Entry 6IFJ (X-ray diffraction, 2.40 A resolution); this record covers chains A and B of the 4 polymer chains in the assembly.

Chain A:
Protein: Immunoglobulin gamma-1 heavy chain
From: Homo sapiens
Reference sequence: P0DOX5 (IGG1_HUMAN); residues 216-447 here correspond to UniProt positions 218-449 (UniProt number = residue number + 2)
Amino-acid sequence (232 residues; each row starts with the number of its first residue):
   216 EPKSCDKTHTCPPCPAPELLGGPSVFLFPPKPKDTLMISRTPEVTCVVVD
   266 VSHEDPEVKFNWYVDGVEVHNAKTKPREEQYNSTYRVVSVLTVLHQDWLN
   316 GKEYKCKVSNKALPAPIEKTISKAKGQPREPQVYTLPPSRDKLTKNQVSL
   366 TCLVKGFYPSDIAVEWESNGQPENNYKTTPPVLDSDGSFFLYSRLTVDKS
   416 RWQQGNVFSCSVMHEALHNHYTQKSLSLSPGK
Not modelled in the structure: 216-235, 445-447
Sequence notes: engineered mutation Lys357 (Glu359 in P0DOX5), Arg409 (Lys411 in P0DOX5)
Cystine bridges: Cys261-Cys321, Cys367-Cys425
Covalently attached groups: glycan linked to Asn297
UniProt features mapped onto this chain:
  - glycosylation: Asn297 (N-linked (GlcNAc...) (complex) asparagine)

Chain B:
Protein: Immunoglobulin gamma-1 heavy chain
From: Homo sapiens
Reference sequence: P0DOX5 (IGG1_HUMAN); residues 216-447 here correspond to UniProt positions 218-449 (UniProt number = residue number + 2)
Amino-acid sequence (232 residues; each row starts with the number of its first residue):
   216 EPKSCDKTHTCPPCPAPELLGGPSVFLFPPKPKDTLMISRTPEVTCVVVD
   266 VSHEDPEVKFNWYVDGVEVHNAKTKPREEQYNSTYRVVSVLTVLHQDWLN
   316 GKEYKCKVSNKALPAPIEKTISKAKGQPREPQVYTLPPSRDELTKNQVSL
   366 TCLVEGFYPSDIAVEWESNGQPENNYKTTPPVLDSDGSFFLYSKLTVDKS
   416 RWQQGNVFSCSVMHEALHNHYTQKSLSLSPGK
Not modelled in the structure: 216-234, 445-447
Sequence notes: engineered mutation Glu370 (Lys372 in P0DOX5)
Cystine bridges: Cys261-Cys321, Cys367-Cys425
Covalently attached groups: glycan linked to Asn297
UniProt features mapped onto this chain:
  - glycosylation: Asn297 (N-linked (GlcNAc...) (complex) asparagine)

Interface between chain A and chain B:
Contacting residue pairs (45):
  Tyr349(A) - Ser354(B)
  Tyr349(A) - Asp356(B)
  Tyr349(A) - Glu357(B)
  Tyr349(A) - Lys360(B)
  Leu351(A) - Ser354(B)
  Leu351(A) - Thr366(B)
  Pro352(A) - Leu351(B)
  Ser354(A) - Tyr349(B)
  Asp356(A) - Tyr349(B)
  Lys357(A) - Tyr349(B)
  Lys357(A) - Glu370(B)
  Lys360(A) - Tyr349(B)
  Ser364(A) - Leu368(B)
  Ser364(A) - Glu370(B)  hydrogen bond
  Thr366(A) - Leu351(B)
  Thr366(A) - Tyr407(B)  hydrogen bond
  Leu368(A) - Ser364(B)
  Leu368(A) - Lys409(B)
  Lys370(A) - Glu357(B)
  Lys370(A) - Ser364(B)
  Asn390(A) - Ser400(B)
  Lys392(A) - Leu398(B)
  Lys392(A) - Asp399(B)
  Lys392(A) - Ser400(B)
  Lys392(A) - Phe405(B)
  Thr394(A) - Thr394(B)
  Thr394(A) - Val397(B)
  Pro395(A) - Pro395(B)  hydrophobic
  Val397(A) - Thr394(B)
  Leu398(A) - Lys392(B)
  Asp399(A) - Lys392(B)
  Asp399(A) - Lys409(B)  salt bridge
  Ser400(A) - Asn390(B)
  Ser400(A) - Lys392(B)
  Phe405(A) - Lys392(B)
  Phe405(A) - Thr394(B)
  Phe405(A) - Lys409(B)
  Tyr407(A) - Thr366(B)  hydrogen bond
  Tyr407(A) - Tyr407(B)  hydrophobic
  Tyr407(A) - Lys409(B)
  Arg409(A) - Leu368(B)
  Arg409(A) - Glu370(B)  salt bridge
  Arg409(A) - Asp399(B)  salt bridge
  Arg409(A) - Phe405(B)
  Arg409(A) - Tyr407(B)
Other interface residues (no listed pair), chain A (26 interface residues in all): Gln347, Thr350, Thr393, Ser408
Other interface residues (no listed pair), chain B (26 interface residues in all): Val348, Thr350, Pro352, Thr393, Ser408

Overview:
Chain A and chain B each contribute 26 residues to their interface, with 3 hydrogen bonds and 3 salt bridges.
Polar contacts include Asp399(A)-Lys409(B), Arg409(A)-Glu370(B) and Arg409(A)-Asp399(B).
Chain A is Immunoglobulin gamma-1 heavy chain and chain B is Immunoglobulin gamma-1 heavy chain, both from
Homo sapiens; the structure, Structure of bispecific Fc, was determined by X-ray diffraction.
